8GQD - chains B and G of the 8 polymer chains in the assembly; structure by electron microscopy, 3.41 A resolution.

Chain B:
Molecule: Protein-arginine kinase
Source organism: Staphylococcus aureus
Notes: EC 2.7.14.1
UniProtKB: Q2G0P6 (MCSB_STAA8); numbering as in UniProt (aligned over 1-335)
Amino-acid sequence (335 residues; each row starts with the number of its first residue):
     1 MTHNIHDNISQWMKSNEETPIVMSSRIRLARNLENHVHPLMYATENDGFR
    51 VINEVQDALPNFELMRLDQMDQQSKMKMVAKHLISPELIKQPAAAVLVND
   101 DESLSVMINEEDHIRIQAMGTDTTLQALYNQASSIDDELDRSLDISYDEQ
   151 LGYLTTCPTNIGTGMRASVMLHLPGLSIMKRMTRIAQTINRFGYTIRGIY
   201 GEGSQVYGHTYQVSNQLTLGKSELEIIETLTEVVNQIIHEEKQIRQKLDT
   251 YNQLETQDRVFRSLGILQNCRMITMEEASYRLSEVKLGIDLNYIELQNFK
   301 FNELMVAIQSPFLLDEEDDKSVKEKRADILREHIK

Chain G:
Molecule: Protein-arginine kinase activator protein
Source organism: Staphylococcus aureus
UniProtKB: Q2G0P7 (MCSA_STAA8); residues 85-143 here = UniProt positions 85-143
Amino-acid sequence (59 residues; each row starts with the number of its first residue):
    85 KRCPSCHMTLKDIAHVGKFGCANCYATFKDDIIDIVRRVQGGQFEHVGKT
   135 PHSSHKKIA
Metal / ion sites: Zn2+: Cys87, Cys90, Cys105
Curated features (UniProtKB/Swiss-Prot):
  - motif: Cys87 to Cys90 (CXXC metal binding motif 3), Cys105 to Cys108 (CXXC metal binding motif 4)

Chain B / chain G interface:
Residue-residue contacts (33; chain B residue first):
  Glu34(B) with Ala106(G)
  Val37(B) with Ser89(G); Cys90(G), hydrophobic
  His38(B) with Phe103(G), hydrogen bond (side chain-backbone); Gly104(G)
  Glu111(B) with Lys102(G), salt bridge
  Asp140(B) with Ser137(G)
  Tyr147(B) with Lys133(G), hydrogen bond (side chain-backbone); Pro135(G)
  Asp148(B) with Tyr109(G)
  Gln150(B) with Tyr109(G); Ile117(G); Phe128(G); His130(G)
  Leu151(B) with Ile117(G), hydrophobic; His130(G)
  Gly152(B) with Gly132(G)
  Tyr153(B) with Lys133(G)
  Leu154(B) with Phe103(G), hydrophobic
  Cys157(B) with Val120(G), hydrophobic
  Pro158(B) with Gln124(G), hydrogen bond (backbone-side chain)
  Ile161(B) with Val120(G), hydrophobic
  Gly162(B) with His130(G); Gly132(G)
  Leu217(B) with Gln124(G)
  Leu219(B) with Gln124(G); Gln127(G); His130(G)
  Gly220(B) with Gln127(G), hydrogen bond (backbone-side chain); Glu129(G); His130(G), hydrogen bond (backbone-side chain)
  Lys221(B) with Val131(G)
  Glu223(B) with Lys133(G)
Other interface residues (no listed pair), chain B (30 interface residues in all): His36, Met41, Asp112, Tyr129, Asp137, Arg141, Ser146, Thr155, Thr156
Other interface residues (no listed pair), chain G (26 interface residues in all): Met92, Gly101, Cys105, Ile119, His136, Ser138, Lys140

Overview:
Chain B and chain G form an interface of 30 and 26 residues respectively; the contacts include 5 hydrogen
bonds and 1 salt bridge. Polar pairs include Glu111(B)-Lys102(G), His38(B)-Phe103(G) and Tyr147(B)-Lys133(G).
Cys87(G), Cys90(G) and Cys105(G) form the Zn2+ site.
Here chain B is Protein-arginine kinase and chain G is Protein-arginine kinase activator protein, both from
Staphylococcus aureus. Entry 8GQD (Complex Structure of Arginine Kinase McsB and McsA from Staphylococcus
aureus) was determined by electron microscopy.
